PDB entry 3B6F | X-ray diffraction, 3.45 A resolution | chains I and E of the 10 polymer chains in the assembly

[Chain I]
Molecule: 147-nt DNA strand
Source organism: Homo sapiens
Sequence (147 nucleotides; each row starts with the number of its first residue; numbers below 1 keep their minus sign (DA-73 is residue -73)):
   -73 ATCAATATCC ACCTGCAGAT ACTACCAAAA GTGTATTTGG AAACTGCTCC ATCAAAAGGC
   -13 ATGTTCAGCT GGAATCCAGC TGAACATGCC TTTTGATGGA GCAGTTTCCA AATACACTTT
    47 TGGTAGTATC TGCAGGTGGA TATTGAT

[Chain E]
Name: Histone H3.2
Source organism: Xenopus laevis
UniProt: P84233 (H32_XENLA); residues 1-135 here correspond to UniProt positions 2-136 (UniProt number = residue number + 1)
Chain sequence (135 residues; numbered 1 to 135; the number before each row is that of its first residue):
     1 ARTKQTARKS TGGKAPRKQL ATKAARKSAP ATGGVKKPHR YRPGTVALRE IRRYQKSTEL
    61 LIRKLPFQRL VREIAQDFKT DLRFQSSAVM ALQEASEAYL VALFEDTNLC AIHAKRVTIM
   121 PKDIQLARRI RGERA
Disordered / not traced: 1-30
Sequence notes: conflict Ala102 (Gly103 in P84233)
Ion coordination: Mn2+ near Asp77 (its only coordinating residue here)
Swiss-Prot annotation at these positions:
  - modified residue: Arg2 (Asymmetric dimethylarginine), Thr3 (Phosphothreonine), Lys4 (Allysine), Gln5 (5-glutamyl dopamine), Thr6 (Phosphothreonine), Arg8 (Citrulline), Lys9 (N6,N6,N6-trimethyllysine), Ser10 (ADP-ribosylserine), Thr11 (Phosphothreonine), Lys14 (N6-(2-hydroxyisobutyryl)lysine), Arg17 (Asymmetric dimethylarginine), Lys18 (N6-(2-hydroxyisobutyryl)lysine), Lys23 (N6-(2-hydroxyisobutyryl)lysine), Arg26 (Citrulline), Lys27 (N6,N6,N6-trimethyllysine), Ser28 (ADP-ribosylserine), Lys36 (N6,N6,N6-trimethyllysine), Lys37 (N6-methyllysine), Tyr41 (Phosphotyrosine), Lys56 (N6,N6,N6-trimethyllysine) and 8 more in UniProt
  - lipidation: Cys110 (S-palmitoyl cysteine)

[How chain I and chain E interact]
Pairs across the interface - 28 pairs, chain I then chain E:
  DA-69(I) - His39(E)  phosphate contact
  DT-68(I) - His39(E)  phosphate contact
  DT-68(I) - Tyr41(E)  hydrogen bond to the sugar
  DA-67(I) - Arg49(E)  sugar contact
  DT-66(I) - Arg49(E)  phosphate contact
  DG8(I) - Arg40(E)  base contact
  DG8(I) - Pro43(E)  phosphate contact
  DG8(I) - Gly44(E)  hydrogen bond to the phosphate
  DA9(I) - Arg40(E)  hydrogen bond to the base
  DA9(I) - Tyr41(E)  hydrogen bond to the phosphate
  DA9(I) - Arg42(E)  sugar contact
  DA9(I) - Pro43(E)  sugar contact
  DA9(I) - Gly44(E)  hydrogen bond to the phosphate
  DA9(I) - Thr45(E)  hydrogen bond to the phosphate
  DA9(I) - Val46(E)  hydrogen bond to the phosphate
  DA9(I) - Ala47(E)  phosphate contact
  DA10(I) - His39(E)  phosphate contact
  DA10(I) - Arg40(E)  sugar contact
  DA10(I) - Tyr41(E)  hydrogen bond to the phosphate
  DT17(I) - Arg63(E)  hydrogen bond to the phosphate
  DT17(I) - Leu65(E)  phosphate contact
  DT17(I) - Pro66(E)  phosphate contact
  DT17(I) - Arg69(E)  salt bridge to the phosphate
  DT18(I) - Arg63(E)  salt bridge to the phosphate
  DT18(I) - Lys64(E)  hydrogen bond to the phosphate
  DT18(I) - Leu65(E)  phosphate contact
  DA26(I) - Arg83(E)  phosphate contact
  DG27(I) - Arg83(E)  phosphate contact
Other interface residues (no listed pair), chain I (15 interface residues in all): DC-65, DG-2, DT7, DC16
Other interface residues (no listed pair), chain E (19 interface residues in all): Lys56, Lys115, Thr118

[Summary]
15 residues of chain I face 19 of chain E across their interface, with 10 hydrogen bonds and 2 salt bridges.
Polar contacts include DA9(I)-Arg40(E), DT-68(I)-Tyr41(E) and DG8(I)-Gly44(E).
Here chain I is a 147-nt DNA strand (Homo sapiens) and chain E is Histone H3.2 (Xenopus laevis). Entry 3B6F
(Nucleosome core particle treated with cisplatin) was determined by X-ray diffraction, deposited together with
3B6G.
